8URQ - chains F and B of the 5 polymer chains in the assembly; structure by electron microscopy, 3.30 A resolution.

# Chain F
Molecule: Meiotic recombination protein REC104
From: Saccharomyces cerevisiae S288C
UniProt: P33323 (RE104_YEAST); numbering as in UniProt (aligned over 1-182)
Amino-acid sequence (182 residues; each row starts with the number of its first residue):
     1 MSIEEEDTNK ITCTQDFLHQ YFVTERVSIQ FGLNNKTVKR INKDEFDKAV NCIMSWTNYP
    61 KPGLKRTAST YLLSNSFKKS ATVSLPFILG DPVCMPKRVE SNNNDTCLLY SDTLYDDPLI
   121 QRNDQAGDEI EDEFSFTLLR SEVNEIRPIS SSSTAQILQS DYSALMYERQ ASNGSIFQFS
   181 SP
Unresolved in the structure: 1-8, 59-182
What the authors report for this chain:
  - mutagenesis - Y21A: unchanged binding to Meiotic recombination protein REC102 (chain B)
  - mutagenesis - Y21A: unchanged expression
  - binding site for gapped DNA: Arg26

# Chain B
Molecule: Meiotic recombination protein REC102
From: Saccharomyces cerevisiae S288C
UniProt: Q02721 (TO6BL_YEAST); residue numbers follow UniProt; this construct covers 1-264
Amino-acid sequence (264 residues; each row starts with the number of its first residue):
     1 MARDITFLTV FLESCGAVNN DEAGKLLSAW TSTVRIEGPE STDSNSLYIP LLPPGMLKIK
    61 LNFKMNDRLV TEEQELFTKL REIVGSSIRF WEEQLFYQVQ DVSTIENHVI LSLKCTILTD
   121 AQISTFISKP RELHTHAKGY PEIYYLSELS TTVNFFSKEG NYVEISQVIP HFNEYFSSLI
   181 VSQLEFEYPM VFSMISRLRL KWQQSSLAPI SYALTSNSVL LPIMLNMIAQ DKSSTTAYQI
   241 LCRRRGPPIQ NFQIFSLPAV TYNK
Unresolved in the structure: 1, 13-27, 41-44, 53-56, 67-73, 259-264
What the authors report for this chain:
  - contacts within the chain: Ile59-Trp91, Trp91-Leu113
  - mutagenesis - R199A: unchanged expression
  - binding site for gapped DNA: Arg245
  - mutagenesis - L207A: unchanged binding to Meiosis-specific protein SPO11

# How chain F and chain B interact
Pairs across the interface (44; chain F residue first):
  Asn9(F) with Phe7(B); Leu8(B), hydrogen bond (backbone-backbone); Gln183(B)
  Lys10(F) with Leu8(B); Gln183(B), hydrogen bond (backbone-side chain)
  Ile11(F) with Leu8(B); Val10(B), hydrophobic; Ser178(B); Leu179(B), hydrophobic; Ser182(B); Gln183(B)
  Thr12(F) with Ser182(B), hydrogen bond
  Cys13(F) with Leu12(B), hydrophobic; Ser178(B)
  Thr14(F) with Ser178(B), hydrogen bond (backbone-side chain)
  Phe17(F) with Ala237(B); Ile240(B), hydrophobic; Leu241(B), hydrophobic
  Tyr21(F) with Leu241(B), hydrophobic
  Gln30(F) with Pro247(B); Ile249(B); Gln250(B)
  Phe31(F) with Ile240(B), hydrophobic; Arg244(B); Ile249(B); Gln250(B); Asn251(B); Phe252(B)
  Gly32(F) with Asn251(B); Gln253(B), hydrogen bond (backbone-side chain)
  Leu33(F) with Ile240(B), hydrophobic
  Asn35(F) with Asn173(B); Glu174(B); Gln253(B)
  Thr37(F) with Pro170(B)
  Val38(F) with Pro170(B); His171(B); Glu174(B)
  Arg40(F) with Val10(B)
  Ile41(F) with Phe11(B)
  Lys43(F) with Phe11(B)
  Asp47(F) with Phe11(B)
  Val50(F) with Phe156(B), hydrophobic
  Met54(F) with Phe156(B), hydrophobic
Other interface residues (no listed pair), chain F (27 interface residues in all): Gln15, Leu18, Val23, Lys39, Phe46, Ile53
Other interface residues (no listed pair), chain B (28 interface residues in all): Lys158, Ser177, Val181, Gln239
From the paper, about this interface:
  - interface residues, chain F: Phe17(F), Leu18(F), Val23(F), Phe31(F), Leu33(F)
  - hot spots on chain B (mutagenesis) - L179A, Q183A: decreased binding to Meiotic recombination protein REC104 (chain F)

# In short
Chain F and chain B form an interface of 27 and 28 residues respectively; the contacts include 5 hydrogen
bonds. Among the polar pairs are Lys10(F)-Gln183(B), Thr12(F)-Ser182(B) and Thr14(F)-Ser178(B). From the
paper: a binding site for gapped DNA at Arg26(F) and Arg245(B); L179A and Q183A of chain B reduce binding to
Meiotic recombination protein REC104 (chain F); 5 substitutions were tested in all.
Here chain F is Meiotic recombination protein REC104 and chain B is Meiotic recombination protein REC102, both
from Saccharomyces cerevisiae S288C. Entry 8URQ (Spo11 core complex with gapped DNA) was determined by
electron microscopy, deposited together with 8URU.
